Entry 2PFB (X-ray diffraction, 1.93 A resolution); this record covers chains A and B.

Chain A (and B):
Name: Transcriptional regulator OhrR
Organism: Xanthomonas campestris
Notes: chain B of this document is another copy of the same molecule, construct and numbering; everything in this record applies to it too
UniProtKB: Q93R11 (Q93R11_XANCH); residue numbers follow UniProt; this construct covers 1-153
Chain sequence (153 residues; numbered 1 to 153; the number before each row is that of its first residue):
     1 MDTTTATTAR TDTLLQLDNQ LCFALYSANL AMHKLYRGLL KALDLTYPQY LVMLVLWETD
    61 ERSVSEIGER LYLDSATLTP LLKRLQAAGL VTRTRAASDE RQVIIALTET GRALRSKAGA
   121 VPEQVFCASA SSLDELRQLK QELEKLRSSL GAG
Unresolved in the structure: 1-13, 96-102, 150-153 (chain B: 1-17, 96-101, 147-153)
Sequence notes: engineered mutation S131 (Cys in Q93R11)

Interface between chain A and chain B:
Pairs across the interface (71; chain A residue first):
  L14(A) with S131(B); K140(B), hydrogen bond (backbone-side chain)
  L15(A) with S131(B)
  Q16(A) with C127(B), hydrogen bond (side chain-backbone); A128(B); A130(B); S131(B), hydrogen bond (backbone-side chain); L136(B); K140(B), hydrogen bond
  D18(A) with C127(B)
  N19(A) with E123(B); F126(B); C127(B)
  Q20(A) with R70(B); Y72(B), hydrogen bond
  L21(A) with K140(B)
  C22(A) with M32(B), hydrophobic; F126(B), hydrophobic; C127(B), disulfide
  F23(A) with L51(B), hydrophobic; R70(B); L71(B), hydrophobic; Y72(B)
  A24(A) with Y72(B), hydrophobic
  L25(A) with L25(B); A28(B), hydrophobic; N29(B)
  Y26(A) with N29(B); Y47(B), hydrophobic; P48(B); L51(B), hydrophobic
  S27(A) with L71(B); Y72(B), hydrogen bond (side chain-backbone); L73(B)
  A28(A) with L25(B)
  N29(A) with L25(B); Y26(B); N29(B)
  L30(A) with T77(B)
  M32(A) with C22(B), hydrophobic; L25(B), hydrophobic
  K34(A) with T77(B), hydrogen bond
  Y47(A) with Y26(B), hydrophobic
  P48(A) with Y26(B)
  L51(A) with F23(B), hydrophobic; Y26(B), hydrophobic
  R70(A) with Q20(B), hydrogen bond; F23(B)
  L71(A) with F23(B), hydrophobic; S27(B)
  Y72(A) with Q20(B), hydrogen bond; A24(B), hydrophobic; S27(B), hydrogen bond (backbone-side chain); Q138(B), hydrogen bond; E142(B), hydrogen bond
  L73(A) with S27(B)
  T77(A) with L30(B)
  E123(A) with N19(B), hydrogen bond (backbone-side chain)
  F126(A) with N19(B); C22(B), hydrophobic
  C127(A) with D18(B); N19(B), hydrogen bond (backbone-side chain); C22(B), disulfide
  Q138(A) with Y72(B)
  L139(A) with L25(B), hydrophobic; L143(B), hydrophobic
  K140(A) with L143(B), hydrogen bond (side chain-backbone); E144(B)
  E142(A) with Y72(B), hydrogen bond
  L143(A) with K140(B); L143(B), hydrophobic
Other interface residues (no listed pair), chain A (40 interface residues in all): H33, L54, V55, E58, E135, L136
Other interface residues (no listed pair), chain B (40 interface residues in all): L21, H33, L54, V55, L139, K145, L146
Inter-chain disulfides: C22(A)-C127(B), C127(A)-C22(B)

Overview:
The chain A/chain B interface involves 40 residues from each chain, with 2 disulfide bonds and 16 hydrogen
bonds. Polar pairs include L14(A)-K140(B), Q16(A)-C127(B) and Q16(A)-S131(B).
Chain A and chain B are both Transcriptional regulator OhrR (Xanthomonas campestris); the structure, Structure
of oxidized OhrR from Xanthamonas campestris, was determined by X-ray diffraction (same publication as 2PEX).
